PDB entry 4X20 | X-ray diffraction, 3.50 A resolution | chains A and B of the 5 polymer chains in the assembly

== Chain A ==
Molecule: Tubulin alpha chain
From: Ovis aries
Reference sequence: D0VWZ0 (D0VWZ0_SHEEP); residue numbers follow UniProt; this construct covers 1-451
Sequence (451 residues; row label = number of the first residue in the row):
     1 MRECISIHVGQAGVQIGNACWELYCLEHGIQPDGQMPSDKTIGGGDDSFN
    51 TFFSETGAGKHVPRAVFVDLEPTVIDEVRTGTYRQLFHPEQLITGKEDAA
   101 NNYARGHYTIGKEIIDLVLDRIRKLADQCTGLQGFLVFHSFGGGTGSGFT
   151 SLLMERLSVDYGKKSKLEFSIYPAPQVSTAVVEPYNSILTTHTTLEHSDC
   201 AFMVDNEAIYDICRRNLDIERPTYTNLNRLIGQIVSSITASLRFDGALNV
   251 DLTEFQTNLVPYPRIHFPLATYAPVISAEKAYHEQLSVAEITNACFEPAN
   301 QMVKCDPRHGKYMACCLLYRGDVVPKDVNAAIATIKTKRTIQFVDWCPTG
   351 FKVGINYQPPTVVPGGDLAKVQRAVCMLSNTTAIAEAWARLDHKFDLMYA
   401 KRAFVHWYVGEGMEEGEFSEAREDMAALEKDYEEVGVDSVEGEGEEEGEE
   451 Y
Unresolved in the structure: 1, 39-45, 438-451
Metal / ion sites: Mg2+: T145 (together with GTP)
Residues lining bound ligands:
  - GTP (guanosine-5'-triphosphate): G10, Q11, A12, Q15, I16, D69, E71, D98, N101, S140, G142, G143, G144, T145, G146, I171, P173, V177, S178, E183, N206, Y224, L227, N228, I231
  - colchicine (LOC; N-[(7S)-1,2,3,10-tetramethoxy-9-oxo-6,7-dihydro-5H-benzo[d]heptalen-7-yl]ethanamide): N101, S178, T179, A180, V181

== Chain B ==
Molecule: Tubulin beta chain
From: Ovis aries
Reference sequence: D0VWY9 (D0VWY9_SHEEP); the author numbering skips numbers that UniProt does not, so the offset changes along the chain: 1-44 = UniProt 1-44; 47-360 = UniProt 45-358; 369-455 = UniProt 359-445
Sequence (445 residues; numbered 1 to 455; 10 numbers in that range are skipped by the numbering (no residue carries them; nothing is unmodelled there); the number before each row is that of its first residue):
     1 MREIVHIQAGQCGNQIGAKFWEVISDEHGIDPTGSYHGDSDLQL
    47 ERINVYYNEATGNKYVPRAILVDLEPGTMDSVRSGPFGQIFRPDNFVFGQ
    97 SGAGNNWAKGHYTEGAELVDSVLDVVRKESESCDCLQGFQLTHSLGGGTG
   147 SGMGTLLISKIREEYPDRIMNTFSVMPSPKVSDTVVEPYNATLSVHQLVE
   197 NTDETYSIDNEALYDICFRTLKLTTPTYGDLNHLVSATMSGVTTCLRFPG
   247 QLNADLRKLAVNMVPFPRLHFFMPGFAPLTSRGSQQYRALTVPELTQQMF
   297 DSKNMMAACDPRHGRYLTVAAVFRGRMSMKEVDEQMLNVQNKNSSYFVEW
   347 IPNNVKTAVCDIPP
   369 RGLKMSATFIGNSTAIQELFKRISEQFTAMFRRKAFLHWYTGEGMDEMEF
   419 TEAESNMNDLVSEYQQYQDATADEQGEFEEEEGEDEA
Unresolved in the structure: 1-2, 441-455
Residues lining bound ligands:
  - 3WY (2-methyl-L-prolyl-N-[(3R,4S,5S)-1-{(2S)-2-[(1R,2R)-3-{[(1S)-1-carboxy-2-phenylethyl]amino}-1-methoxy-2-methyl-3-oxopropyl]pyrrolidin-1-yl}-3-methoxy-5-methyl-1-oxoheptan-4-yl]-N-methyl-L-valinamide): Q11, Q15, P175, K176, V177, S178, D179, Y210, T221, P222, T223, Y224, G225, N228, R278
  - GDP (guanosine-5'-diphosphate): G10, Q11, C12, Q15, I16, D69, N101, S140, G142, G143, G144, T145, G146, S147, V171, P173, V177, S178, E183, N206, L209, Y224, L227, N228
  - colchicine (LOC; N-[(7S)-1,2,3,10-tetramethoxy-9-oxo-6,7-dihydro-5H-benzo[d]heptalen-7-yl]ethanamide): V238, C241, L242, L248, A250, D251, K254, L255, N258, M259, T314, V315, A316, V318, N350, K352, T353, A354, I378

== Chain A / chain B interface ==
Contacting residue pairs - 57 pairs, chain A then chain B:
  K96(A) with D130(B)
  E97(A) with C131(B); R164(B), salt bridge; R253(B), salt bridge
  D98(A) with R253(B); K254(B), salt bridge
  A100(A) with D251(B); R253(B); K254(B); V257(B)
  N101(A) with K254(B), hydrogen bond; N258(B)
  R105(A) with R253(B)
  P175(A) with N349(B)
  S178(A) with Q247(B), hydrogen bond
  T179(A) with K352(B), hydrogen bond (backbone-side chain)
  A180(A) with N258(B); K352(B)
  V181(A) with N258(B), hydrogen bond (backbone-side chain); I347(B), hydrophobic; P348(B); K352(B)
  V182(A) with V257(B), hydrophobic; N258(B)
  R214(A) with K326(B)
  R221(A) with M325(B); K326(B); D329(B), salt bridge
  K394(A) with P348(B); N349(B), hydrogen bond
  L397(A) with E345(B); W346(B); P348(B), hydrophobic; A440(B), hydrophobic
  M398(A) with W346(B), hydrogen bond (backbone-backbone); I347(B), hydrophobic; P348(B)
  K401(A) with F262(B); W346(B); T439(B), hydrogen bond (side chain-backbone)
  R402(A) with F262(B)
  A403(A) with P261(B); F262(B), hydrophobic; I347(B), hydrophobic
  F404(A) with V257(B); N258(B); V260(B); P261(B), hydrogen bond (backbone-backbone); T314(B); I347(B), hydrophobic
  H406(A) with V260(B); P261(B), hydrogen bond (side chain-backbone); F262(B); P263(B)
  W407(A) with A256(B); V257(B), hydrogen bond (side chain-backbone); V260(B), hydrogen bond (side chain-backbone)
Also at the interface, not in a pair above, chain A (28 interface residues in all): Q11, N102, E220, P222, Y224
Also at the interface, not in a pair above, chain B (31 interface residues in all): L132, N249, M259, N350, A438

== In short ==
The interface between chain A and chain B involves 28 residues on one side and 31 on the other; the contacts
include 11 hydrogen bonds and 4 salt bridges. Polar pairs include E97(A)-R164(B), E97(A)-R253(B) and
D98(A)-K254(B). Colchicine is bound between chain A and chain B.
Chain A is Tubulin alpha chain and chain B is Tubulin beta chain, both from Ovis aries; the structure,
Discovery of cytotoxic Dolastatin 10 analogs with N-terminal modifications, was determined by X-ray
diffraction together with 4X1I, 4X1K and 4X1Y from the same study.
